PDB entry 1HPZ | X-ray diffraction, 3.00 A resolution | chains A and B

[Chain A]
Name: Pol polyprotein
Organism: Human immunodeficiency virus 1
Notes: EC 2.7.7.49; fragment: p66 subunit
Reference sequence: P03366 (POL_HV1B1); residues 1-560 here correspond to UniProt positions 599-1158 (UniProt number = residue number + 598)
Sequence (560 residues; row label = number of the first residue in the row):
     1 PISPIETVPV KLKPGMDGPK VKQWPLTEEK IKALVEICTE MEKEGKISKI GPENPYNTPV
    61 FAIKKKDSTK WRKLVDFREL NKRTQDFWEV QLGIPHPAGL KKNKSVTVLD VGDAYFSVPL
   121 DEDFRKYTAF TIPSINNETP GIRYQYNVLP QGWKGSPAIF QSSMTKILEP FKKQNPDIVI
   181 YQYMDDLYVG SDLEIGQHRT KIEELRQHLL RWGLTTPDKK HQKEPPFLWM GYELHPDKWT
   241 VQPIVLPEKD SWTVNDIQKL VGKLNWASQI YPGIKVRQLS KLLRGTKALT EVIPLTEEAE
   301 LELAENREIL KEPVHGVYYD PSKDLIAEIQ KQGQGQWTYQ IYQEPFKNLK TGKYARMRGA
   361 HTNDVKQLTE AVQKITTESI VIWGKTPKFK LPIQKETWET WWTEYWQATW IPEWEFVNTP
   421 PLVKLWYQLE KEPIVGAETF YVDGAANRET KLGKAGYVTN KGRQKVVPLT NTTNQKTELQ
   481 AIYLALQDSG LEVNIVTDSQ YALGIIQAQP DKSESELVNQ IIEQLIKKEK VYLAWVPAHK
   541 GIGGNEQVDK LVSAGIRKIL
Disordered / not traced: 557-560
Sequence notes: engineered mutation N103 (Lys270 in P03366), S280 (Cys447 in P03366)
Small-molecule neighbours: AAP (alpha-(2,6-dichlorophenyl)-alpha-(2-acetyl-5-methylanilino)acetamide): P95, L100, K101, N103, V106, V179, Y181, Y188, V189, G190, F227, W229, L234, H235, Y318

[Chain B]
Name: Pol polyprotein
Organism: Human immunodeficiency virus 1
Notes: EC 2.7.7.49; fragment: p51 subunit
Reference sequence: P03366 (POL_HV1B1); residues 1-430 here correspond to UniProt positions 599-1028 (UniProt number = residue number + 598)
Sequence (430 residues; each row starts with the number of its first residue):
     1 PISPIETVPV KLKPGMDGPK VKQWPLTEEK IKALVEICTE MEKEGKISKI GPENPYNTPV
    61 FAIKKKDSTK WRKLVDFREL NKRTQDFWEV QLGIPHPAGL KKNKSVTVLD VGDAYFSVPL
   121 DEDFRKYTAF TIPSINNETP GIRYQYNVLP QGWKGSPAIF QSSMTKILEP FKKQNPDIVI
   181 YQYMDDLYVG SDLEIGQHRT KIEELRQHLL RWGLTTPDKK HQKEPPFLWM GYELHPDKWT
   241 VQPIVLPEKD SWTVNDIQKL VGKLNWASQI YPGIKVRQLS KLLRGTKALT EVIPLTEEAE
   301 LELAENREIL KEPVHGVYYD PSKDLIAEIQ KQGQGQWTYQ IYQEPFKNLK TGKYARMRGA
   361 HTNDVKQLTE AVQKITTESI VIWGKTPKFK LPIQKETWET WWTEYWQATW IPEWEFVNTP
   421 PLVKLWYQLE
Sequence notes: engineered mutation N103 (Lys270 in P03366), S280 (Cys447 in P03366)

[Interface between chain A and chain B]
Residue-residue contacts (89; chain A residue first):
  V8(A) - P52(B)
  P9(A) - E53(B)
  Q85(A) - E53(B)  hydrogen bond (side chain-backbone)
  D86(A) - E53(B)
  D86(A) - P55(B)
  F87(A) - P52(B)
  F87(A) - P55(B)
  W88(A) - P52(B)  hydrogen bond (backbone-backbone)
  W88(A) - N54(B)
  W88(A) - P55(B)
  W88(A) - T131(B)
  W88(A) - R143(B)
  G93(A) - N137(B)
  I94(A) - N136(B)
  I94(A) - N137(B)  hydrogen bond (backbone-side chain)
  P95(A) - N136(B)
  P95(A) - N137(B)
  H96(A) - N136(B)  hydrogen bond (backbone-side chain)
  A158(A) - P52(B)  hydrophobic
  Q161(A) - P140(B)
  S162(A) - P52(B)
  Y181(A) - E138(B)
  E370(A) - Q394(B)
  Q373(A) - Q394(B)
  Q373(A) - E396(B)
  Q373(A) - T397(B)  hydrogen bond
  Q373(A) - T400(B)
  I380(A) - P25(B)
  I380(A) - L26(B)
  V381(A) - P25(B)  hydrophobic
  V381(A) - N136(B)  hydrogen bond (backbone-backbone)
  I382(A) - I135(B)
  I382(A) - N136(B)  hydrogen bond (backbone-backbone)
  W383(A) - I135(B)
  G384(A) - T27(B)
  G384(A) - E28(B)  hydrogen bond (backbone-backbone)
  G384(A) - I135(B)
  W402(A) - K331(B)  hydrogen bond (backbone-side chain)
  W402(A) - D364(B)
  T403(A) - Q334(B)  hydrogen bond
  E404(A) - K424(B)
  Y405(A) - K331(B)
  W406(A) - K331(B)
  W406(A) - P392(B)  hydrophobic
  W406(A) - V417(B)
  W406(A) - N418(B)
  W406(A) - T419(B)
  W406(A) - P420(B)
  Q407(A) - K331(B)  hydrogen bond (backbone-side chain)
  Q407(A) - P392(B)
  Q407(A) - I393(B)
  Q407(A) - Q394(B)
  Q407(A) - V417(B)
  A408(A) - K331(B)
  A408(A) - W337(B)  hydrophobic
  A408(A) - D364(B)
  A408(A) - P392(B)  hydrogen bond (backbone-backbone)
  A408(A) - I393(B)
  T409(A) - D364(B)  hydrogen bond (backbone-side chain)
  T409(A) - V365(B)
  W410(A) - N363(B)
  W410(A) - V365(B)  hydrophobic
  W410(A) - W401(B)
  P433(A) - N255(B)
  P433(A) - L289(B)  hydrophobic
  P433(A) - T290(B)
  I434(A) - T290(B)
  V435(A) - T290(B)
  T439(A) - L289(B)  hydrogen bond (side chain-backbone)
  Y441(A) - Q258(B)  hydrogen bond
  Y441(A) - T286(B)
  Y441(A) - K287(B)  hydrogen bond (side chain-backbone)
  N460(A) - A288(B)
  V496(A) - Q258(B)
  Q500(A) - L422(B)
  Y532(A) - N255(B)  hydrogen bond
  Y532(A) - K259(B)
  A534(A) - N255(B)
  K540(A) - N265(B)
  I542(A) - S280(B)
  I542(A) - R284(B)
  G543(A) - L283(B)
  G543(A) - R284(B)
  G543(A) - T286(B)
  G544(A) - L283(B)
  G544(A) - R284(B)  hydrogen bond (backbone-backbone)
  G544(A) - T286(B)
  E546(A) - R284(B)
  Q547(A) - T286(B)
Interface residues without a listed pair, chain A (58 interface residues in all): G99, L100, I159, T165, T376, T377, P412, E432, V458, N494, V536, P537
Interface residues without a listed pair, chain B (53 interface residues in all): K20, Y56, N57, V254, G262, T362, P421

[In short]
58 residues of chain A face 53 of chain B across their interface; the contacts include 18 hydrogen bonds.
Among the polar pairs are Q85(A)-E53(B), I94(A)-N137(B) and H96(A)-N136(B). Bound to chain A: compound AAP.
Here chain A is Pol polyprotein and chain B is Pol polyprotein, both from Human immunodeficiency virus 1.
Entry 1HPZ (Human immunodeficiency virus type 1) was determined by X-ray diffraction (same publication as 1HQE
and 1HQU).
